Entry 4Z8L (X-ray diffraction, 2.60 A resolution); this record covers chains A and C of the 3 polymer chains in the assembly.

== Chain A ==
Protein: Protein VPRBP
Source organism: Homo sapiens
Notes: EC 2.7.11.1
UniProt: Q9Y4B6 (VPRBP_HUMAN); residues 1057-1396 here = UniProt positions 1057-1396
Sequence (349 residues; numbered 1056 to 1404; the number before each row is that of its first residue):
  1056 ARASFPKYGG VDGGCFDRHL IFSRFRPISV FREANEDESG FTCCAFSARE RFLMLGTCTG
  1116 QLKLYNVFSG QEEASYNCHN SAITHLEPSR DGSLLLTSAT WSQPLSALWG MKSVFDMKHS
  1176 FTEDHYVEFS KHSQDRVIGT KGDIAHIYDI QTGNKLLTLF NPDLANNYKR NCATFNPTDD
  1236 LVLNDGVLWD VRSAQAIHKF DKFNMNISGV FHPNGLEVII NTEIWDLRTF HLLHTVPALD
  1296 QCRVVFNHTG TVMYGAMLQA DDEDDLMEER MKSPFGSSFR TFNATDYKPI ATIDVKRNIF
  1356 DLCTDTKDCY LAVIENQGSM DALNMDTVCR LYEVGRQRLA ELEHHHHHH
Disordered / not traced: 1056-1072, 1315-1327, 1391-1404
Construct notes: expression tag (1056, 1397-1404)
UniProt features mapped onto this chain:
  - motif: Val1242 to Ala1249 (DWD box 1), Glu1278 to Phe1285 (DWD box 2)
  - modified residue: Ser1328 (Phosphoserine)
  - mutagenesis: Arg1247 (R1247A: Loss of interaction with DDB1, no effect on interaction with TET3; when associated with A-1283), Arg1283 (R1283A: Loss of interaction with DDB1, no effect on interaction with TET3; when associated with A-1247)
From the paper describing this entry:
  - mutagenesis - D1092A/E1093A: abolished binding to VpxHIV-2-SAMHD1
  - mutagenesis - F1330A/F1355A: unchanged binding to VpxSIVmnd
  - mutagenesis - F1330A/F1355A: abolished binding to VpxHIV-2

== Chain C ==
Protein: SAM domain and HD domain-containing protein
Source organism: Mandrillus sphinx
Notes: fragment: N-terminal
UniProt: H6WEA4 (H6WEA4_MANSP); residues 1-115 here = UniProt positions 1-115
Sequence (118 residues; each row starts with the number of its first residue; numbers below 1 keep their minus sign (Ser-2 is residue -2)):
    -2 SEFMQQADSD QPSKRPRFDD SPRTPSSTPS AEADCSPGVE LHPDYKTWGP EQVCFFLRRG
    58 GFGEPALLKN IRENKITGAL LPCLDESHFE NLGVSSLGER KKLLSYIQRS GQIHVDTM
Disordered / not traced: -2 to 1, 21-34, 108-115
Construct notes: expression tag (-2 to 0)
From the paper describing this entry:
  - mutagenesis - F52S: unchanged stability

== Chain A / chain C interface ==
Contacting residue pairs (21; chain A residue first):
  Ala1089(A) - Arg14(C)  hydrogen bond (backbone-side chain)
  Asn1090(A) - Lys11(C)
  Asn1090(A) - Arg12(C)
  Asn1090(A) - Arg14(C)
  Glu1091(A) - Lys11(C)  salt bridge
  Glu1091(A) - Arg12(C)  salt bridge
  Glu1091(A) - Arg14(C)  hydrogen bond (backbone-side chain)
  Asp1092(A) - Arg14(C)  salt bridge
  Asp1092(A) - Phe15(C)  hydrogen bond (side chain-backbone)
  Thr1114(A) - Gln8(C)  hydrogen bond (backbone-side chain)
  Gly1115(A) - Gln8(C)
  Gln1116(A) - Gln8(C)
  Gln1116(A) - Arg12(C)
  Asn1132(A) - Gln3(C)  hydrogen bond
  Asn1132(A) - Asp7(C)
  Asn1132(A) - Gln8(C)
  Cys1133(A) - Asp7(C)
  His1134(A) - Asp7(C)
  Asn1135(A) - Ser6(C)
  Asn1135(A) - Asp7(C)
  Asp1171(A) - Gln2(C)
Other interface residues (no listed pair), chain A (15 interface residues in all): Glu1088, Lys1118, Met1172
Other interface residues (no listed pair), chain C (11 interface residues in all): Ala4, Pro13
Interface features reported in the paper:
  - specific contacts: Asp1092(A)-Phe15(C) (backbone contact), Asp1092(A)-Arg14(C) (hydrogen bond)
  - interface residues, chain C: Gln2(C)

== Overview ==
15 residues of chain A and 11 residues of chain C are in contact, with 5 hydrogen bonds and 3 salt bridges.
Among the polar pairs are Glu1091(A)-Lys11(C), Glu1091(A)-Arg12(C) and Asp1092(A)-Arg14(C). The authors report
a backbone contact between Asp1092(A) and Phe15(C); a hydrogen bond between Asp1092(A) and Arg14(C). From the
paper: D1092A/E1093A of chain A abolish binding to VpxHIV-2-SAMHD1; the interface residue Gln2(C); 3
substitutions were tested in all.
Chain A is Protein VPRBP (Homo sapiens) and chain C is SAM domain and HD domain-containing protein (Mandrillus
sphinx); the structure, Crystal structure of DCAF1/SIV-MND VPX/MND SAMHD1 NTD ternary complex, was determined
by X-ray diffraction.
